PDB entry 8DO6 | electron microscopy, 3.10 A resolution | chains J and D of the 9 polymer chains in the assembly

Chain J:
Molecule: Target RNA
Sequence (43 nucleotides; row label = number of the first residue in the row):
     1 CUUUGUACUG AUGAUUUAUA UACUUCGGCA UACGUUCUCU AAA
Unresolved in the structure: 1-9, 36-43

Chain D:
Name: CRISPR system Cms protein Csm2
Source organism: Staphylococcus epidermidis RP62A
UniProtKB: A0A8G7QML1 (A0A8G7QML1_STAEP); numbering as in UniProt (aligned over 1-141)
Amino-acid sequence (141 residues; each row starts with the number of its first residue):
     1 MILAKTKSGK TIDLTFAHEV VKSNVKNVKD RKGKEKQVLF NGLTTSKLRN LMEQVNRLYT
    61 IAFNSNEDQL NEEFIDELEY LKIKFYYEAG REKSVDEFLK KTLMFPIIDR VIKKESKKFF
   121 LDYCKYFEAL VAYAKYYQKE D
Unresolved in the structure: 1-14, 28-36, 137-141
From the paper describing this entry:
  - binding site for Target RNA (chain J): Arg-49, Tyr-87, Arg-91
  - catalytic residues: Arg-49 (proposed by the authors, not directly observed)

Chain J / chain D interface:
Pairs across the interface (9; chain J residue first):
  G13(J) / Tyr-87(D)  phosphate contact
  A14(J) / Lys-47(D)  phosphate contact
  U15(J) / Thr-44(D)  hydrogen bond to the phosphate
  U15(J) / Ser-46(D)  sugar contact
  U15(J) / Lys-47(D)  salt bridge to the phosphate
  U16(J) / Thr-45(D)  phosphate contact
  U16(J) / Ser-46(D)  hydrogen bond to the phosphate
  A18(J) / Arg-49(D)  hydrogen bond to the sugar
  A18(J) / Lys-135(D)  salt bridge to the phosphate
Interface residues without a listed pair, chain J (6 interface residues in all): U17

Summary:
6 residues of chain J face 7 of chain D across their interface, with 3 hydrogen bonds and 2 salt bridges.
Polar contacts include A18(J)/Arg-49(D), U15(J)/Thr-44(D) and U16(J)/Ser-46(D). From the paper: the catalytic
residue Arg-49(D); a binding site for Target RNA (chain J) at Arg-49(D), Tyr-87(D) and Arg-91(D).
Here chain J is Target RNA and chain D is CRISPR system Cms protein Csm2 (Staphylococcus epidermidis RP62A).
Entry 8DO6 (The structure of S. epidermidis Cas10-Csm bound to target RNA) was determined by electron
microscopy.
